Entry 4MNY (X-ray diffraction, 1.70 A resolution); this record covers chains A and C.

Chain A:
Name: Urokinase-type plasminogen activator chain B
Organism: Homo sapiens
Notes: EC 3.4.21.73; fragment: catalytic domain
Reference sequence: P00749 (UROK_HUMAN); the construct lacks a stretch of the UniProt sequence and is renumbered around it, so the offset changes along the chain: 16-37 = UniProt 179-200; 38-60 = UniProt 205-227; 63-97 = UniProt 234-268; 98-110 = UniProt 271-283; 5 more segments
Sequence (245 residues; each row starts with the number of its first residue; note: 1 number in that range is skipped by the numbering (no residue carries it; nothing is unmodelled there); a row labelled like 37A-37D holds insertion residues (37A, then the next letters in order)):
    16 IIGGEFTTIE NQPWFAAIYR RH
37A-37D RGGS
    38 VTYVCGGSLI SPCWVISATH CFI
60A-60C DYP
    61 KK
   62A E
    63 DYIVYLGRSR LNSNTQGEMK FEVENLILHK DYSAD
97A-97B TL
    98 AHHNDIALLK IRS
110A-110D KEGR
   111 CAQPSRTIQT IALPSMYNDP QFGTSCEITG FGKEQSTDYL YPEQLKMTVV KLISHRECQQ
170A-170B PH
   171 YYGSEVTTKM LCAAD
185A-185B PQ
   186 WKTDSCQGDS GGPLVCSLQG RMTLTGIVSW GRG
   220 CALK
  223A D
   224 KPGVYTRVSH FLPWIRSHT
Differences from the reference sequence: engineered mutation Ala-122 (Cys299 in P00749), Gln-145 (Asn322 in P00749)
Cystine bridges: Cys-42/Cys-58, Cys-50/Cys-111, Cys-136/Cys-201, Cys-168/Cys-182, Cys-191/Cys-220
Small-molecule neighbours: 29O (N,N',N''-benzene-1,3,5-triyltris(2-bromoacetamide)): Lys-143, Ser-146, Thr-147, Asp-148, Tyr-149, Cys-191, Gln-192, Gly-218, Cys-220
Curated features (UniProtKB/Swiss-Prot):
  - active site (Charge relay system): His-57, Asp-102, Ser-195
  - modified residue: Ser-146 (Phosphoserine)

Chain C:
Name: bicyclic peptide UK903
Sequence (14 residues; each row starts with the number of its first residue):
     1 GCQVNYCPPV PCLX
Modified positions: NH2 (amino group) at position 14
Glycans and other covalent adducts: N,N',N''-benzene-1,3,5-triyltris(2-bromoacetamide) (29O) linked to Cys-2, Cys-7, Cys-12
Small-molecule neighbours: 29O (N,N',N''-benzene-1,3,5-triyltris(2-bromoacetamide)): Gly-1, Asn-5, Pro-8, Pro-9, Val-10, Pro-11

How chain A and chain C interact:
Contacting residue pairs - 29 pairs, chain A then chain C:
  His-57(A) / Val-4(C)
  His-57(A) / Asn-5(C)
  His-57(A) / Tyr-6(C)
  Asp-60A(A) / Val-4(C)
  His-99(A) / Asn-5(C)  hydrogen bond (side chain-backbone)
  Ser-146(A) / Val-10(C)
  Thr-147(A) / Val-10(C)
  Thr-147(A) / Pro-11(C)
  Thr-147(A) / Cys-12(C)
  Thr-147(A) / Leu-13(C)  hydrogen bond (backbone-backbone)
  Thr-147(A) / NH2_14(C)  hydrogen bond (backbone-backbone)
  Ser-190(A) / Tyr-6(C)
  Cys-191(A) / Tyr-6(C)
  Gln-192(A) / Asn-5(C)  hydrogen bond
  Gln-192(A) / Tyr-6(C)  hydrogen bond (side chain-backbone)
  Gln-192(A) / Cys-7(C)
  Ser-195(A) / Tyr-6(C)
  Val-213(A) / Tyr-6(C)  hydrophobic
  Ser-214(A) / Tyr-6(C)
  Trp-215(A) / Tyr-6(C)
  Gly-216(A) / Tyr-6(C)  hydrogen bond (backbone-backbone)
  Gly-216(A) / Cys-7(C)
  Gly-216(A) / Pro-8(C)
  Arg-217(A) / Cys-7(C)
  Arg-217(A) / Pro-8(C)
  Gly-218(A) / Tyr-6(C)
  Gly-218(A) / Cys-7(C)
  Cys-220(A) / Cys-7(C)  hydrogen bond
  Gly-226(A) / Tyr-6(C)
Interface residues without a listed pair, chain A (23 interface residues in all): Ile-60, Thr-97A, Leu-97B, Tyr-149, Asp-189, Val-227

In short:
Chain A and chain C form an interface of 23 and 10 residues respectively, with 7 hydrogen bonds. Among the
polar pairs are His-99(A)/Asn-5(C), Gln-192(A)/Asn-5(C) and Gln-192(A)/Tyr-6(C). Chain A binds compound 29O.
Covalently linked compound 29O: at Cys-7(C).
Chain A is Urokinase-type plasminogen activator chain B (Homo sapiens) and chain C is bicyclic peptide UK903;
the structure, Crystal structure of urokinase-type plasminogen activator (uPA) complexed with bicyclic peptide
UK903, was determined by X-ray diffraction, deposited together with 4MNV, 4MNW and 4MNX.
